8SJC - chains A and C of the 4 polymer chains in the assembly; structure by X-ray diffraction, 1.87 A resolution.

[Chain A]
Molecule: Protein S100-A8
From: Homo sapiens
UniProt: P05109 (S10A8_HUMAN); residues 1-87 here = UniProt positions 1-87
Sequence (87 residues; each row starts with the number of its first residue):
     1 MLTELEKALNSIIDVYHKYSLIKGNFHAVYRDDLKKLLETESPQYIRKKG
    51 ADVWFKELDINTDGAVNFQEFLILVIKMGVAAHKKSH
Construct notes: engineered mutation Ser-42 (Cys in P05109)
Ion coordination: Zn2+: His-17, His-27 (shared with His-87(C), His-91(C), His-99(C), His-101(C) of chain C); Ca2+ site 1: Ser-20, Lys-23, Asn-25, Ala-28; Ca2+ site 2: Asp-59, Asn-61, Asp-63, Ala-65, Glu-70
Swiss-Prot annotation at these positions:
  - binding site (Zn(2+)): His-17, His-27, His-83, His-87
  - binding site (Ca(2+)): Asp-33, Asp-59, Asn-61, Asp-63, Glu-70
What the authors report for this chain:
  - Zn2+ coordination: His-17, His-27

[Chain C]
Molecule: Protein S100-A9
From: Homo sapiens
UniProt: P06702 (S10A9_HUMAN); residues 1-108 here correspond to UniProt positions 5-112 (UniProt number = residue number + 4)
Sequence (108 residues; numbered 1 to 108; the number before each row is that of its first residue):
     1 MSQLERNIETIINTFHQYSVKLGHPDTLNQGEFKELVRKDLQNFLKKENK
    51 NEKVIEHIMEDLDTNADKQLSFEEFIMLMARLTWASHEKMHEGDEGPGHH
   101 HKPGLGEG
Ion coordination: Mg2+: Ser-19, Leu-22, His-24, Thr-27, Glu-32; Ca2+: Asp-63, Asn-65, Asp-67, Gln-69, Glu-74; Zn2+: His-87, His-91, His-99, His-101 (shared with His-17(A), His-27(A) of chain A)
Swiss-Prot annotation at these positions:
  - binding site (Zn(2+)): His-16, Asp-26, His-87, His-91
  - binding site (Ca(2+)): Ser-19, Leu-22, His-24, Thr-27, Glu-32, Asp-63, Asn-65, Asp-67, Gln-69, Glu-74
  - modified residue: His-101 (Pros-methylhistidine)
What the authors report for this chain:
  - Zn2+ coordination: His-87, His-91, His-99, His-101
  - mutagenesis - G98* (0.22 +/- 0.07 pM), H99N/H100N/H101N (0.21 +/- 0.03 pM): unchanged binding to Zn2+
  - mutagenesis - G98*, H99N/H100N/H101N: decreased growth

[Chain A / chain C interface]
Contacting residue pairs - 72 pairs, chain A then chain C:
  Met-1(A) with Asn-43(C), hydrogen bond (backbone-side chain)
  Leu-2(A) with Asn-43(C); Glu-107(C)
  Thr-3(A) with Lys-39(C); Asp-40(C), hydrogen bond (side chain-backbone); Gln-42(C)
  Glu-4(A) with Thr-10(C)
  Leu-5(A) with Asp-40(C); Leu-41(C), hydrophobic; Met-79(C), hydrophobic
  Glu-6(A) with Asp-40(C); Leu-41(C); Gln-42(C), hydrogen bond (side chain-backbone); Asn-43(C), hydrogen bond (side chain-backbone); Phe-44(C), hydrogen bond (side chain-backbone)
  Ala-8(A) with Asn-7(C); Thr-10(C)
  Leu-9(A) with Ile-11(C), hydrophobic; Phe-44(C), hydrophobic; Met-79(C), hydrophobic; Thr-83(C)
  Asn-10(A) with Phe-44(C); Ser-86(C), hydrogen bond; Met-90(C); Glu-107(C)
  Ser-11(A) with Gln-3(C), hydrogen bond; Asn-7(C), hydrogen bond
  Ile-12(A) with Asn-7(C); Ile-11(C), hydrophobic
  Ile-13(A) with Thr-83(C); Ser-86(C); His-87(C); Met-90(C), hydrophobic; His-101(C)
  Val-15(A) with Gln-3(C); Asn-7(C)
  His-17(A) with His-87(C), hydrogen bond; His-99(C), hydrogen bond; His-101(C), hydrogen bond
  Leu-21(A) with His-99(C)
  Phe-26(A) with Gly-98(C); His-99(C)
  His-27(A) with His-87(C), hydrogen bond; His-91(C), hydrogen bond; His-99(C), hydrogen bond
  Thr-40(A) with Ser-2(C)
  Glu-41(A) with Ser-2(C), hydrogen bond (backbone-side chain); Gln-3(C); Leu-4(C), hydrogen bond (side chain-backbone); Glu-5(C)
  Pro-43(A) with Glu-5(C)
  Phe-68(A) with Thr-83(C); Trp-84(C), hydrophobic; His-87(C)
  Gln-69(A) with Trp-84(C)
  Leu-72(A) with Ala-80(C); Trp-84(C), hydrophobic
  Ile-76(A) with Met-77(C), hydrophobic; Ala-80(C), hydrophobic
  Met-78(A) with Leu-4(C), hydrophobic; Ile-8(C), hydrophobic
  Gly-79(A) with Ile-8(C); Phe-72(C); Ile-76(C)
  Val-80(A) with Glu-73(C)
  Ala-82(A) with Ile-12(C), hydrophobic
  His-83(A) with Ile-12(C); His-16(C), hydrogen bond; Phe-72(C)
  Lys-84(A) with Glu-73(C), salt bridge
  His-87(A) with Ile-12(C); His-16(C), hydrogen bond
Other interface residues (no listed pair), chain A (35 interface residues in all): Ser-42, Phe-71, Val-75, Ser-86
Other interface residues (no listed pair), chain C (38 interface residues in all): Glu-9, Thr-14, Asp-26, Leu-36, Leu-82, Leu-105

[In short]
Chain A and chain C form an interface of 35 and 38 residues respectively; the contacts include 18 hydrogen
bonds and 1 salt bridge. Polar contacts include Lys-84(A)/Glu-73(C), Met-1(A)/Asn-43(C) and
Thr-3(A)/Asp-40(C). The paper reports that G98* and H99N/H100N/H101N of chain C reduce growth; Zn2+
coordination by His-17(A), His-27(A) and His-87(C) among others.
Chain A is Protein S100-A8 and chain C is Protein S100-A9, both from Homo sapiens; the structure, Crystal
structure of Zn2+ bound calprotectin, was determined by X-ray diffraction.
